Entry 6H4J (X-ray diffraction, 3.07 A resolution); this record covers chain A.

[Chain A]
Protein: Ubiquitin carboxyl-terminal hydrolase 25
Source organism: Homo sapiens
Notes: EC 3.4.19.12; fragment: catalytic domain
UniProtKB: Q9UHP3 (UBP25_HUMAN); numbering as in UniProt; present here: 157-316, 318-706
Sequence (552 residues; numbered 155 to 706 plus 1 insertion-coded residue; 1 number in that range is skipped by the numbering (no residue carries it; nothing is unmodelled there); the number before each row is that of its first residue):
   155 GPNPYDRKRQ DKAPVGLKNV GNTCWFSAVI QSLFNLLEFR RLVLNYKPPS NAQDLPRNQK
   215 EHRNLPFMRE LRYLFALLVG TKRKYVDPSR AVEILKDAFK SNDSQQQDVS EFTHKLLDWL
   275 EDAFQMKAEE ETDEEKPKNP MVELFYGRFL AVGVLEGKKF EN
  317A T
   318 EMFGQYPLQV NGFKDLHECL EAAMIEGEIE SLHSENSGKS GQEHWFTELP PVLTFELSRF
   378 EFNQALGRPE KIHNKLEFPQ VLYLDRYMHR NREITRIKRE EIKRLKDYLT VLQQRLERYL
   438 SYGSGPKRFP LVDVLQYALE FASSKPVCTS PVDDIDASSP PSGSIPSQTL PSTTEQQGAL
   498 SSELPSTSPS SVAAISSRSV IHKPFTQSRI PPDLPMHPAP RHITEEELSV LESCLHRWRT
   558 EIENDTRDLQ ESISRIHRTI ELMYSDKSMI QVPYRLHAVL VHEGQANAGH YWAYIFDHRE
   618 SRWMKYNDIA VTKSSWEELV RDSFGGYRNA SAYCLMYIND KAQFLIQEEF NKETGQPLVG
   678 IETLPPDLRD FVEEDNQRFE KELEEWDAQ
Disordered / not traced: 207-214, 284-290, 473-512, 669-677
Differences from the reference sequence: expression tag (155-156)
Swiss-Prot annotation at these positions:
  - active site: Cys178, His599, His607
  - natural variant: Met586 (M586V: In EIG19; uncertain significance)
  - mutagenesis: Cys178 (C178S: Abrogates deubiquitinating activity. No effect on homo- or oligomerization)

[In short]
Curated annotation (UniProt) lists 3 active-site residues and one mutagenesis site.
Chain A is Ubiquitin carboxyl-terminal hydrolase 25 (Homo sapiens); the structure, Usp25 catalytic domain, was
determined by X-ray diffraction together with 6H4I and 6H4K from the same study.
